4R8L - chains C and D of the 4 polymer chains in the assembly; structure by X-ray diffraction, 2.41 A resolution.

Chain C (and D):
Protein: Uncharacterized protein
From: Cavia porcellus
Notes: EC 3.5.1.1; fragment: catalytic domain; chain D of this document is another copy of the same molecule, construct and numbering; everything in this record applies to it too
UniProtKB: H0W0T5 (H0W0T5_CAVPO); numbering as in UniProt (aligned over 1-362)
Chain sequence (385 residues; each row starts with the number of its first residue; numbers below 1 keep their minus sign (Met-22 is residue -22)):
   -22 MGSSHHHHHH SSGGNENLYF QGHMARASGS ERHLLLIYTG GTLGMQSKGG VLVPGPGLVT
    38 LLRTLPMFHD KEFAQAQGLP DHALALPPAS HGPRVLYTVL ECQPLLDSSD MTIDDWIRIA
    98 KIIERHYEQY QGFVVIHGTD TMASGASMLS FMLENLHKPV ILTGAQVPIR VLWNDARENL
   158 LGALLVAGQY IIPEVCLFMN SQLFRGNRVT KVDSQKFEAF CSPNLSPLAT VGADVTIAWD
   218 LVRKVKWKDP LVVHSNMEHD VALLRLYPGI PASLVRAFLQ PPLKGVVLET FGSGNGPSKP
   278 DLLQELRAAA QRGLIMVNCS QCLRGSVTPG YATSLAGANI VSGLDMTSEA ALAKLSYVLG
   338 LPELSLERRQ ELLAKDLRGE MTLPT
Disordered / not traced: -22 to 7, 362 (chain D: -22 to 7)
Construct notes: expression tag (-22 to 0)
Small-molecule neighbours:
  - aspartic acid (ASP), molecule 1: Gly18, Thr19, Met22, Leu83, Asp84, Ser85, Ser86, Gly115, Thr116, Asp117, Ala142, Gln143
  - aspartic acid (ASP), molecule 2: Asn272, Tyr308, Thr310
What the authors report for this chain:
  - catalytic residues: Thr19 (citing earlier work)
  - catalytic residues: Thr116
  - binding site for aspartic acid: Asp84, Ser85, Asp117
  - catalytic residues: Tyr308 (proposed by the authors, not directly observed)

Chain C / chain D interface:
Pairs across the interface (44; chain C residue first):
  Thr41(C) - Pro43(D)
  Pro43(C) - Thr41(D)
  Pro43(C) - Pro43(D)
  Met44(C) - Leu149(D)
  Met44(C) - Arg154(D)
  Pro64(C) - Leu149(D)
  Val144(C) - Ala210(D)  hydrophobic
  Leu149(C) - Met44(D)
  Leu149(C) - Pro64(D)
  Leu149(C) - Leu158(D)
  Trp150(C) - Glu155(D)
  Trp150(C) - Leu158(D)  hydrophobic
  Trp150(C) - Gly159(D)
  Trp150(C) - Leu162(D)  hydrophobic
  Trp150(C) - Phe175(D)  hydrophobic
  Trp150(C) - Val208(D)
  Asn151(C) - Glu155(D)
  Arg154(C) - Met44(D)
  Arg154(C) - Glu155(D)  salt bridge
  Arg154(C) - Leu158(D)
  Glu155(C) - Asn151(D)
  Glu155(C) - Arg154(D)  salt bridge
  Glu155(C) - Glu155(D)
  Leu158(C) - Leu149(D)
  Leu158(C) - Arg154(D)
  Gly159(C) - Trp150(D)
  Leu162(C) - Trp150(D)  hydrophobic
  Val163(C) - Trp150(D)  hydrophobic
  Ser178(C) - Phe194(D)
  Gln192(C) - Ala210(D)
  Gln192(C) - Asp211(D)
  Phe194(C) - Ser178(D)
  Phe194(C) - Val208(D)
  Phe194(C) - Gly209(D)
  Phe194(C) - Ala210(D)
  Thr207(C) - Lys193(D)
  Val208(C) - Trp150(D)  hydrophobic
  Val208(C) - Phe194(D)
  Gly209(C) - Gln192(D)
  Gly209(C) - Phe194(D)
  Ala210(C) - Val144(D)  hydrophobic
  Ala210(C) - Gln192(D)  hydrogen bond (backbone-backbone)
  Ala210(C) - Phe194(D)
  Asp211(C) - Gln192(D)
Other interface residues (no listed pair), chain C (31 interface residues in all): Leu42, Leu63, Pro65, Ser67, Val148, Gln166, Phe175, Lys193, Val212
Other interface residues (no listed pair), chain D (28 interface residues in all): Leu42, Leu63, Pro65, Ser67, Val148, Thr207

Overview:
Chain C and chain D form an interface of 31 and 28 residues respectively, with 1 hydrogen bond and 2 salt
bridges. Polar pairs include Arg154(C)-Glu155(D) and Ala210(C)-Gln192(D). Ligands of chain C: aspartic acid.
From the paper: catalytic residues Thr19(C), Thr116(C) and Tyr308(C); a binding site for aspartic acid at
Asp84(C), Ser85(C) and Asp117(C).
Both chains are Uncharacterized protein (Cavia porcellus). Entry 4R8L (Crystal structure of the Asp-bound
guinea pig L-asparaginase 1 catalytic domain) was determined by X-ray diffraction together with 4R8K from the
same study.
